9NLG - chains C and D of the 4 polymer chains in the assembly; structure by X-ray diffraction, 1.64 A resolution.

== Chain C (and D) ==
Name: HNH endonuclease
Source organism: Pseudomonas syringae
Notes: chain D of this document is another copy of the same molecule, construct and numbering; everything in this record applies to it too
Reference sequence: A0A2P0QGK5 (A0A2P0QGK5_PSESF); residues 1-388 here correspond to UniProt positions 10-397 (UniProt number = residue number + 9)
Chain sequence (388 residues; each row starts with the number of its first residue):
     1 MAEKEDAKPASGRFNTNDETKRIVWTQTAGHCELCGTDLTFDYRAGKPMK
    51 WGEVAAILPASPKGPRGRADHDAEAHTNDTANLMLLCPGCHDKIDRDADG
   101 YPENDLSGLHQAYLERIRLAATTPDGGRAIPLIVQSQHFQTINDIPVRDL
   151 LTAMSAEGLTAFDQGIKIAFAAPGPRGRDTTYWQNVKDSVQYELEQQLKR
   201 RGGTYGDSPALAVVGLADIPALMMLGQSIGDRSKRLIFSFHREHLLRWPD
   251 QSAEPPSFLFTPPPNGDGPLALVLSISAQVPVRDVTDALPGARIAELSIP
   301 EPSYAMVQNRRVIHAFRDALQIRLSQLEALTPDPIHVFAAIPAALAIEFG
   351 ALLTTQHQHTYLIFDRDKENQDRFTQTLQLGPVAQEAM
Disordered / not traced: 1-13, 383-388 (chain D: 1-11, 64-77, 383-388)
Construct notes: engineered mutation Ala56 (His65 in A0A2P0QGK5)
Metal / ion sites: Zn2+: Cys32, Cys35, Cys87, Cys90
Residues lining bound ligands: 3'2'-cGAMP (4UR): His138, Phe139, Leu216, Ala217, Asp218, Ile219, Leu222, Phe240, Arg242, Ser277, Ala278, Gln279, Val280, Pro281, Tyr304, Ala339, Ala340, Ile341, Pro342, Ala343, Arg366, Phe374

== Chain C / chain D interface ==
Residue-residue contacts - 137 pairs, chain C then chain D:
  Asp18(C) - Arg22(D)  salt bridge
  Glu19(C) - Tyr43(D)
  Glu19(C) - Pro48(D)
  Glu19(C) - Met49(D)  hydrogen bond (side chain-backbone)
  Thr20(C) - Tyr43(D)  hydrogen bond
  Arg22(C) - Arg22(D)
  Arg22(C) - Trp51(D)
  Ile23(C) - Thr40(D)
  Ile23(C) - Tyr43(D)  hydrophobic
  Ile23(C) - Arg44(D)
  Ile23(C) - Trp51(D)  hydrophobic
  Trp25(C) - Thr26(D)
  Thr26(C) - Trp25(D)
  Thr26(C) - Ala29(D)
  Thr26(C) - Gly30(D)
  Thr26(C) - Trp51(D)
  Gln27(C) - Arg44(D)  hydrogen bond
  Ala29(C) - Thr26(D)
  Ala29(C) - Ile117(D)  hydrophobic
  Gly30(C) - Thr26(D)
  His31(C) - Ala121(D)
  His31(C) - Thr122(D)
  Glu33(C) - Pro124(D)
  Leu34(C) - Pro124(D)
  Cys35(C) - Pro124(D)
  Cys35(C) - Asp125(D)
  Gly36(C) - Ala121(D)
  Gly36(C) - Thr122(D)
  Gly36(C) - Pro124(D)
  Lys50(C) - Glu19(D)  salt bridge
  Asn78(C) - Tyr43(D)  hydrogen bond (backbone-side chain)
  Thr80(C) - Tyr43(D)
  Thr80(C) - Arg44(D)
  Asp97(C) - Arg148(D)  salt bridge
  Asp99(C) - Arg148(D)
  Gly100(C) - Arg148(D)
  Tyr101(C) - Ser155(D)
  Asp105(C) - Ala156(D)
  Asp105(C) - Arg247(D)  salt bridge
  Leu109(C) - Ser155(D)
  Leu109(C) - Ala156(D)
  Leu109(C) - Gly158(D)
  Tyr113(C) - Ala121(D)  hydrogen bond (side chain-backbone)
  Tyr113(C) - Pro124(D)  hydrophobic
  Arg116(C) - Ala120(D)
  Arg116(C) - Thr123(D)
  Ile117(C) - Ala29(D)  hydrophobic
  Ile117(C) - Ala120(D)  hydrophobic
  Ile117(C) - Ala121(D)
  Arg118(C) - His31(D)
  Ala120(C) - Arg116(D)
  Ala120(C) - Ala120(D)  hydrophobic
  Ala121(C) - His31(D)
  Ala121(C) - Gly36(D)
  Ala121(C) - Tyr113(D)
  Ala121(C) - Ile117(D)  hydrophobic
  Thr122(C) - Gly36(D)
  Thr123(C) - Arg116(D)
  Asp125(C) - Leu109(D)
  Asp125(C) - Ala112(D)
  Asp125(C) - Arg116(D)  salt bridge
  Arg128(C) - Gly108(D)
  Arg128(C) - Gln111(D)
  Arg128(C) - Ala112(D)
  His138(C) - Gln356(D)
  Phe139(C) - Arg232(D)
  Phe139(C) - Thr354(D)
  Gln140(C) - Lys187(D)
  Gln140(C) - Gln191(D)  hydrogen bond (backbone-side chain)
  Thr141(C) - Gln227(D)
  Thr141(C) - Gly230(D)
  Thr141(C) - Arg232(D)  hydrogen bond
  Thr141(C) - Thr354(D)
  Ile142(C) - Leu198(D)  hydrophobic
  Ile142(C) - Arg232(D)
  Asn143(C) - Arg232(D)
  Asp144(C) - Arg201(D)  salt bridge
  Asp144(C) - Ser208(D)
  Asp144(C) - Arg232(D)  hydrogen bond (backbone-backbone)
  Asp144(C) - Ser233(D)
  Pro146(C) - Asp207(D)
  Pro146(C) - Lys234(D)
  Val147(C) - Asp207(D)  hydrogen bond (backbone-side chain)
  Arg148(C) - Leu119(D)  hydrogen bond (side chain-backbone)
  Arg148(C) - Thr122(D)  hydrogen bond
  Arg148(C) - Thr123(D)
  Arg148(C) - Asp125(D)  salt bridge
  Arg148(C) - Gly126(D)
  Arg148(C) - Thr204(D)  hydrogen bond
  Arg148(C) - Tyr205(D)
  Arg148(C) - Asp207(D)  hydrogen bond (backbone-side chain)
  Leu151(C) - Leu119(D)
  Leu151(C) - Tyr205(D)  hydrophobic
  Thr152(C) - Leu119(D)
  Ser155(C) - Arg116(D)
  Ser155(C) - Leu119(D)
  Gly158(C) - Arg116(D)
  Thr160(C) - Ala112(D)
  Thr160(C) - Glu115(D)
  Thr160(C) - Arg116(D)
  Gln164(C) - Tyr205(D)  hydrogen bond (side chain-backbone)
  Arg178(C) - Gln356(D)
  Leu216(C) - Arg232(D)
  Phe240(C) - Asp231(D)
  Phe240(C) - Arg232(D)
  Phe240(C) - Ser233(D)
  Arg242(C) - Asp231(D)  salt bridge
  Arg242(C) - His314(D)
  Arg242(C) - Arg317(D)
  Arg242(C) - Thr355(D)
  Glu243(C) - Arg311(D)
  Glu243(C) - His314(D)
  Glu243(C) - Arg317(D)
  Ser277(C) - Gln321(D)  hydrogen bond (backbone-side chain)
  Ala278(C) - Gln321(D)
  Ala278(C) - Ser325(D)
  Gln279(C) - Ser325(D)  hydrogen bond (backbone-side chain)
  Gln279(C) - Ala329(D)
  Arg283(C) - Glu328(D)  hydrogen bond (side chain-backbone)
  Arg283(C) - Ala329(D)  hydrogen bond (side chain-backbone)
  Arg283(C) - Leu330(D)
  Arg283(C) - Thr331(D)  hydrogen bond (side chain-backbone)
  Arg283(C) - Pro332(D)
  Glu301(C) - Ile322(D)
  Pro302(C) - Ile322(D)
  Ser303(C) - Gln321(D)
  Ser303(C) - Ile322(D)
  Tyr304(C) - Gln321(D)  hydrogen bond (backbone-side chain)
  Tyr304(C) - Leu352(D)  hydrophobic
  Tyr304(C) - Thr355(D)
  Ala305(C) - Asp318(D)
  Arg366(C) - Gln356(D)  hydrogen bond (backbone-side chain)
  Arg366(C) - His357(D)
  Lys368(C) - Gln356(D)
  Asp372(C) - Gln356(D)
  Asp372(C) - His357(D)  salt bridge
  Asp372(C) - Gln358(D)  hydrogen bond (side chain-backbone)
Other interface residues (no listed pair), chain C (76 interface residues in all): Thr28, Cys32, Thr40, Asp149, Lys167, Leu245, Pro281, Asp367, Gln371
Other interface residues (no listed pair), chain D (76 interface residues in all): Asp18, Lys21, Lys47, Thr152, Glu157, Ser228, Ile229, His359, Pro382

== In short ==
The chain C/chain D interface involves 76 residues from each chain, with 22 hydrogen bonds and 9 salt bridges.
Polar pairs include Asp18(C)-Arg22(D), Lys50(C)-Glu19(D) and Asp97(C)-Arg148(D). Chain C binds 3'2'-cGAMP.
Cys32(C), Cys35(C), Cys87(C) and Cys90(C) coordinate Zn2+.
Both chains are HNH endonuclease (Pseudomonas syringae). Entry 9NLG (CBASS Pseudomonas syringae Cap5 tetramer
with 3'2'-c-GAMP cyclic dinucleotide ligand (His56Ala mutant without Mg2+ ions)) was determined by X-ray
diffraction together with 9DIF and 9DIH from the same study.
